Entry 8B9F (electron microscopy, 3.93 A resolution); this record covers chains E and C of the 4 polymer chains in the assembly.

# Chain E
Name: Complement decay-accelerating factor
Organism: Homo sapiens
Reference sequence: P08174 (DAF_HUMAN); residues 34-285 here = UniProt positions 34-285
Chain sequence (268 residues; row label = number of the first residue in the row):
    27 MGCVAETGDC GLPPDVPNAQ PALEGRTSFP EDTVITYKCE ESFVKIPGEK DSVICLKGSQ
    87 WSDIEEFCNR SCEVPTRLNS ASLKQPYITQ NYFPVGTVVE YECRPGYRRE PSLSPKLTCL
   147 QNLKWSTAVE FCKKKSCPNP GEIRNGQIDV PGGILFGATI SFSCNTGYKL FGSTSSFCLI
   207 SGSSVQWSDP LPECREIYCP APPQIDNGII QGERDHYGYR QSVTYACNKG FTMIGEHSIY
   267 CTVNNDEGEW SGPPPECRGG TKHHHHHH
Unresolved in the structure: 27-34, 286-294
Construct notes: initiating methionine (27); expression tag (28-33, 286-294)
Modified residues: Mse-27 (selenomethionine); Mse-259 (selenomethionine; parent Met)
Disulfide bonds: Cys-36/Cys-81, Cys-65/Cys-94, Cys-98/Cys-145, Cys-129/Cys-158, Cys-163/Cys-204, Cys-190/Cys-220, Cys-225/Cys-267, Cys-253/Cys-283
UniProt features mapped onto this chain:
  - glycosylation: Asn-95 (N-linked (GlcNAc...) asparagine)
  - natural variant: Arg-52 (R52L: In Tc(b) antigen; R52P: In Tc(c) antigen), Leu-82 (L82R: In WES(a) antigen), Ser-199 (S199L: In Dr(a-) antigen), Ala-227 (A227P: In Cr(a-) antigen), Arg-240 (R240H: In GUTI(-) antigen), Cys-267 (C267S: In CHAPLE)

# Chain C
Name: Genome polyprotein
Organism: Echovirus E11
Notes: EC 3.4.22.29, 3.6.1.15, 3.4.22.28, 2.7.7.48
Reference sequence: A0A7T7IN41 (A0A7T7IN41_9ENTO); residues 1-238 here correspond to UniProt positions 332-569 (UniProt number = residue number + 331)
Chain sequence (238 residues; row label = number of the first residue in the row):
     1 GLPVMNTPGS NQFLTSDDFQ SPSAMPQFDV TPELDIPGEV KNLMEIAEVD SVVPVNNVVG
    61 KLDTMDIFRI PVQSGNHQST QVFGFQVQPG LDSVFKHTLL GEILNYYAHW SGSVKLTFVF
   121 CGSAMATGKF LLAYSPPGAN APKTRKDAML GTHVIWDVGL QSSCVLCIPW ISQTHYRLVH
   181 QDEYTSAGNV TCWYQTGIVV PAGTPTLCSI MCFVSACNDF SVRLLKDTPF IEQSALLQ
Unresolved in the structure: 1-42, 238
Construct notes: conflict Val-59 (Glu390 in A0A7T7IN41), Leu-207 (Ser538 in A0A7T7IN41)

# How chain E and chain C interact
Contacting residue pairs (5; chain E residue first):
  Tyr-245(E) with Asp-63(C), hydrogen bond
  Arg-246(E) with Gly-60(C); Asp-63(C), salt bridge; Thr-64(C)
  Ser-264(E) with Val-59(C)
Also at the interface, not in a pair above, chain E (5 interface residues in all): Ser-248, Tyr-266

# Summary
The interface between chain E and chain C involves 5 residues on one side and 4 on the other, with 1 hydrogen
bond and 1 salt bridge. Among the polar pairs are Arg-246(E)/Asp-63(C) and Tyr-245(E)/Asp-63(C).
Here chain E is Complement decay-accelerating factor (Homo sapiens) and chain C is Genome polyprotein
(Echovirus E11). Entry 8B9F (Structure of Echovirus 11 complexed with DAF (CD55) calculated from symmetry
expansion) was determined by electron microscopy (same publication as 8B8R).
